PDB entry 3OY0 | X-ray diffraction, 1.60 A resolution | chain A

== Chain A ==
Name: Carbonic anhydrase 2
Organism: Homo sapiens
Notes: EC 4.2.1.1
Reference sequence: P00918 (CAH2_HUMAN); the author numbering skips numbers that UniProt does not, so the offset changes along the chain: 1-125 = UniProt 1-125; 127-261 = UniProt 126-260
Sequence (260 residues; numbered 1 to 261; 1 number in that range is skipped by the numbering (no residue carries it; nothing is unmodelled there); the number before each row is that of its first residue):
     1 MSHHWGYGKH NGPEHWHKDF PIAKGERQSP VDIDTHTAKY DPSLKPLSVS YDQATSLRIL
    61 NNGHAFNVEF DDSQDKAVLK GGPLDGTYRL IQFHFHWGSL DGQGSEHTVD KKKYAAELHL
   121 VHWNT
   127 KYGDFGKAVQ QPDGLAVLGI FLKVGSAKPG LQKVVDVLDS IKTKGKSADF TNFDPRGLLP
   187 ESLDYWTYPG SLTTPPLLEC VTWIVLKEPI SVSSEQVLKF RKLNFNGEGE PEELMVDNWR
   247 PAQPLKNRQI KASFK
Disordered / not traced: 1-3
Metal / ion sites: Zn2+: His94, His96, His119 (together with OY0)
Ligand contacts: OY0 ((2S)-2-tert-butyl-N-(4-sulfamoylphenyl)pentanamide): Asn67, Gln92, His94, His96, Glu106, His119, Val121, Phe131, Val135, Val143, Ser197, Leu198, Thr199, Thr200, Pro202, Leu204, Trp209
Swiss-Prot annotation at these positions:
  - active site: His64 (Proton donor/acceptor)
  - binding site (Zn(2+)): His94, His96, His119
  - binding site (substrate): Thr199, Thr200
  - site: Tyr7 (Fine-tunes the proton-transfer properties of H-64), Asn62 (Fine-tunes the proton-transfer properties of H-64), Asn67 (Fine-tunes the proton-transfer properties of H-64), Gln92 (Involved in the binding of some activators, including histamine and L-histidine)
  - modified residue: Ser2 (N-acetylserine), Ser166 (Phosphoserine), Ser173 (Phosphoserine)

== Summary ==
Bound to chain A: compound OY0. The Zn2+ site is built by His94, His96 and His119. UniProt lists active-site
residue His64, 3 Zn2+-binding residues and substrate-binding residues Thr199 and Thr200.
Chain A is Carbonic anhydrase 2 (Homo sapiens); the structure, Human Carbonic Anhydrase II complexed with
1-(4-(4-(2-(ISOPROPYLSULFONYL)PHENYLAMINO)-1H-PYRROLO[2,3-B]PYRIDIN-6-YLAMINO)-3-METHOXYPHENYL)PIPERIDIN-4-OL,
was determined by X-ray diffraction, deposited together with 3OYQ and 3OYS.
